7Y1L - chain A; structure by electron microscopy, 3.73 A resolution.

== Chain A ==
Protein: Isoform SUR2B of ATP-binding cassette sub-family C member 9
Source organism: Rattus norvegicus
Reference sequence: Q63563 (ABCC9_RAT), isoform Q63563-2; residue numbers follow UniProt; this construct covers 1-1545
Chain sequence (1545 residues; each row starts with the number of its first residue):
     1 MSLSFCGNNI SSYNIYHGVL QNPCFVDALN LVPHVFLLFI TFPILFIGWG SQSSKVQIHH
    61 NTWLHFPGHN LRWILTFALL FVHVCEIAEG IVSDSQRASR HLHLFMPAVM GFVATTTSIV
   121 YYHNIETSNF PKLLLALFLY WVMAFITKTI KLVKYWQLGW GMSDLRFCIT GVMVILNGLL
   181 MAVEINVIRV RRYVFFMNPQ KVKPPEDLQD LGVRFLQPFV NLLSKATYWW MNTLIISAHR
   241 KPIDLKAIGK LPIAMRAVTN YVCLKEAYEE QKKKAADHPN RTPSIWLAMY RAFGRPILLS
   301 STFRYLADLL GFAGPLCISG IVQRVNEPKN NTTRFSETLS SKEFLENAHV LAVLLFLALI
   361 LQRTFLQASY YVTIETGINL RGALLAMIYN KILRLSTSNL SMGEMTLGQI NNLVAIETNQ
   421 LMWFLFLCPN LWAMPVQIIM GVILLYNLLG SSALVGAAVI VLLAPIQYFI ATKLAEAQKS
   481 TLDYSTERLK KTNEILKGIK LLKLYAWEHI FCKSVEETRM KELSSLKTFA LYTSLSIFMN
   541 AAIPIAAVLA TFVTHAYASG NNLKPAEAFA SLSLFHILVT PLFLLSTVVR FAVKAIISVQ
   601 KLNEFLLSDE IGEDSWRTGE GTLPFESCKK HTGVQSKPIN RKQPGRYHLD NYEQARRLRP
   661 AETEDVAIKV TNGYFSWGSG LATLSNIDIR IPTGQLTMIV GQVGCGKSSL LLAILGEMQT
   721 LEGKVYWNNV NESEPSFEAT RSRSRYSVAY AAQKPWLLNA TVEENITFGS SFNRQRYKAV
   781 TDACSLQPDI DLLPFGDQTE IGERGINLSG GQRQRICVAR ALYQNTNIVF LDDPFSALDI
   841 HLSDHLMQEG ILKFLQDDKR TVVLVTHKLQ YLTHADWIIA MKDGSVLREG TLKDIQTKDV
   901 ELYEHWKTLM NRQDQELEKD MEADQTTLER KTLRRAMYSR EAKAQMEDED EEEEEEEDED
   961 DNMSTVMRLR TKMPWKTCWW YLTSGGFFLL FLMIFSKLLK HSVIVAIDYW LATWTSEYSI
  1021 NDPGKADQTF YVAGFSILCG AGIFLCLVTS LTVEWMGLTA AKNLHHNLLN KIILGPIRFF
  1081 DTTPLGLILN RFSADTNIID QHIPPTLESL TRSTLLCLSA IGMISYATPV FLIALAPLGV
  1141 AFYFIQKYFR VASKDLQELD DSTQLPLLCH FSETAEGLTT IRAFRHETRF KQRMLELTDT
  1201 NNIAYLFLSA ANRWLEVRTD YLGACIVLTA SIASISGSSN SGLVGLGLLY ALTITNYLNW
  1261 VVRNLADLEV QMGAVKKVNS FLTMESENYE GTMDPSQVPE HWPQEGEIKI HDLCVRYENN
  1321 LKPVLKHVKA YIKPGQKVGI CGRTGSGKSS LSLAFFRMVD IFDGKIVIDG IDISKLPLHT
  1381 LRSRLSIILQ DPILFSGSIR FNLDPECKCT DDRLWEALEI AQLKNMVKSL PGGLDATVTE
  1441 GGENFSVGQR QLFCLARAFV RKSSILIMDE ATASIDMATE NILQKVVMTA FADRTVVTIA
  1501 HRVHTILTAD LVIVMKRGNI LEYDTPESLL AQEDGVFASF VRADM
Not modelled in the structure: 1-215, 275-281, 325-341, 612-665, 729-744, 914-923, 941-967, 1019-1026, 1544-1545
Bound ions: Mg2+ site 1: S708, Q753 (together with ATP); Mg2+ site 2: S1349 (together with ATP)
Residues lining bound ligands:
  - ATP (adenosine-5'-triphosphate), molecule 1: T397, S398, N399, W677, T683, Q702, V703, G704, C705, G706, K707, S708, S709, Q753, H867
  - ATP, molecule 2: Y938, S939, R1078, Y1317, V1324, R1343, T1344, G1345, S1346, G1347, K1348, S1349, S1350
  - Repaglinide (BJX): R304, Y370, I374, W423, F426, L427, N430, L584, T587, V588, Y1205, S1209, N1212, R1213, W1260, R1263
What the authors report for this chain:
  - specificity-determining residues: Y938 (by similarity / conservation)

== Overview ==
Bound to chain A: ATP and Repaglinide. S708 and Q753 form the Mg2+ site 1. The paper reports the specificity
determinant Y938.
Chain A is Isoform SUR2B of ATP-binding cassette sub-family C member 9 (Rattus norvegicus); the structure,
Structure of SUR2B in complex with Mg-ATP and repaglinide in the inward-facing conformation, was determined by
electron microscopy, deposited together with 7Y1J, 7Y1K, 7Y1M and 7Y1N.
